Entry 9LMR (electron microscopy, 3.70 A resolution); this record covers chains D and H of the 8 polymer chains in the assembly.

Chain D (and H):
Molecule: CD-NTase-associated protein 12
From: Epilithonimonas lactis
Notes: EC 3.2.2.5; chain H of this document is another copy of the same molecule, construct and numbering; everything in this record applies to it too
UniProt: A0A085BE66 (A0A085BE66_9FLAO); residue numbers follow UniProt; this construct covers 1-312
Sequence (312 residues; row label = number of the first residue in the row):
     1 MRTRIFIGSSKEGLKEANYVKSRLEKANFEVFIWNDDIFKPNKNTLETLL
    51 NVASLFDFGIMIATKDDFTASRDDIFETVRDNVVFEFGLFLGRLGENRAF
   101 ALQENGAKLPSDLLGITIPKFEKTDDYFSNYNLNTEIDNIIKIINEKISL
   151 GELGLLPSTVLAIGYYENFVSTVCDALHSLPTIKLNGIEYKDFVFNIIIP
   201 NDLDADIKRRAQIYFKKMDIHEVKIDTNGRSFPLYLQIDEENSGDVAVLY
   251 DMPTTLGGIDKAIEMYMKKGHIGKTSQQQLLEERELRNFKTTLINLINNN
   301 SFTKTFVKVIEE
Not modelled in the structure: 228-230, 242-244 (chain H: 228-230, 241-243)
Ligand contacts: c-di-GMP (C2E; 9,9'-[(2R,3R,3aS,5S,7aR,9R,10R,10aS,12S,14aR)-3,5,10,12-tetrahydroxy-5,12-dioxidooctahydro-2H,7H-difuro[3,2-d:3',2'-j][1,3,7,9,2,8]tetraoxadiphosphacyclododecine-2,9-diyl]bis(2-amino-1,9-dihydro-6H-purin-6-one)): Gly164, Tyr165, Asn168, Phe169, Phe232, Leu234, Tyr235, Gln237, Asp251, Pro253, Thr254, Thr255
From the paper describing this entry:
  - contacts within the chain: Tyr19-Phe128
  - mutagenesis - E25K, K26E, F128A: decreased catalytic activity on c-di-GMP
  - mutagenesis - E86A, I272E: abolished catalytic activity on c-di-GMP
  - catalytic residues: Glu86
  - self-association interface (contacts with another copy of this molecule); pairs are residue here / residue on that copy: Arg209-Phe302
  - binding site for c-di-GMP: Phe232, Leu234

How chain D and chain H interact:
Contacting residue pairs - 16 pairs, chain D then chain H:
  Lys15(D) with Asp125(H); Asp126(H)
  Asn18(D) with Phe128(H)
  Tyr19(D) with Phe128(H), hydrophobic
  Ser22(D) with Phe128(H)
  Glu25(D) with Lys26(H), salt bridge
  Lys26(D) with Glu25(H), salt bridge
  Asp125(D) with Asp125(H); Asp126(H)
  Asp126(D) with Lys15(H); Asp125(H); Asp126(H); Tyr127(H)
  Tyr127(D) with Asp126(H)
  Phe128(D) with Asn18(H); Ser22(H)
Other interface residues (no listed pair), chain D (11 interface residues in all): Glu16
Other interface residues (no listed pair), chain H (10 interface residues in all): Ser129

In short:
11 residues of chain D face 10 of chain H across their interface; the contacts include 2 salt bridges. The
salt-bridged pair is Glu25(D)-Lys26(H). Bound to chain D: c-di-GMP. From the paper: the catalytic residue
Glu86(D); E25K, K26E and F128A of chain D reduce catalytic activity on c-di-GMP; 5 substitutions were tested
in all.
Both chains are CD-NTase-associated protein 12 (Epilithonimonas lactis). Entry 9LMR (Cryo-EM structure of
TIR-STING/c-di-GMP complex fiber) was determined by electron microscopy, deposited together with 9LMQ.
